Entry 4OWW (X-ray diffraction, 2.30 A resolution); this record covers chains L and B of the 4 polymer chains in the assembly.

Chain L:
Molecule: 35-nt DNA strand
Sequence (35 nucleotides; row label = number of the first residue in the row):
     2 TTTTTTTTTT TTTTTTTTTT TTTTTTTTTT TTTTT
Not modelled in the structure: 8-36

Chain B:
Protein: SOSS complex subunit B1
Organism: Homo sapiens
UniProtKB: Q9BQ15 (SOSB1_HUMAN); numbering as in UniProt (aligned over 1-211)
Amino-acid sequence (211 residues; each row starts with the number of its first residue):
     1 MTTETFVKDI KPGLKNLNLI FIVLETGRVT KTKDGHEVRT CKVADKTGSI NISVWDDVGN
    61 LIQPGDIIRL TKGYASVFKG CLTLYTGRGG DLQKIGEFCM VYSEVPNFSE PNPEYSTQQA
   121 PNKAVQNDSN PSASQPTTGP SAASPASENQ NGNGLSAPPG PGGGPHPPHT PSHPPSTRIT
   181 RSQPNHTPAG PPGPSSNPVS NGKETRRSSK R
Not modelled in the structure: 1-4, 112-211
Reported in the primary citation:
  - mutagenesis - W55A, F78A: decreased binding to DNA
  - mutagenesis - W55A, F78A: unchanged binding to Integrator complex subunit 3

Interface between chain L and chain B:
Contacting residue pairs - 19 pairs, chain L then chain B:
  DT3(L) with His36(B), base contact; Trp55(B), base contact; Asp56(B), hydrogen bond to the base
  DT4(L) with Tyr74(B), phosphate contact; Thr86(B), base contact; Gly87(B), hydrogen bond to the base; Arg88(B), salt bridge to the phosphate; Gly90(B), base contact
  DT5(L) with Tyr74(B), sugar contact; Arg88(B), salt bridge to the phosphate
  DT6(L) with Trp55(B), stacking on the base; Tyr74(B), base contact; Tyr85(B), base contact; Thr86(B), base contact
  DT7(L) with Val38(B), base contact; Ser53(B), hydrogen bond to the base; Trp55(B), base contact; Phe78(B), stacking on the base; Tyr85(B), hydrogen bond to the base
Interface residues without a listed pair, chain B (15 interface residues in all): Asp57, Ser76, Gly89

Summary:
Chain L and chain B form an interface of 5 and 15 residues respectively, with 4 hydrogen bonds, 2 salt bridges
and 2 aromatic stacking contacts. Polar pairs include DT3(L)-Asp56(B), DT4(L)-Gly87(B) and DT7(L)-Ser53(B).
From the paper: W55A and F78A of chain B reduce binding to DNA; W55A and F78A of chain B leave binding to
Integrator complex subunit 3 unchanged.
Chain L is a 35-nt DNA strand and chain B is SOSS complex subunit B1 (Homo sapiens); the structure, Structural
basis of SOSS1 in complex with a 35nt ssDNA, was determined by X-ray diffraction (same publication as 4OWT and
4OWX).
